9J89 - chains A and B of the 4 polymer chains in the assembly; structure by X-ray diffraction, 1.58 A resolution.

Chain A:
Molecule: Z-DNA-binding protein 1
Organism: Homo sapiens
UniProtKB: Q9H171 (ZBP1_HUMAN); residue numbers follow UniProt; this construct covers 7-70
Sequence (64 residues; numbered 7 to 70; the number before each row is that of its first residue):
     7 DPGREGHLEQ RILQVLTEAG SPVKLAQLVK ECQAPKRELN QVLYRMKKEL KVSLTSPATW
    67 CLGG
Not modelled in the structure: 70

Chain B:
Molecule: 6-nt RNA strand
Sequence (6 nucleotides; numbered 1 to 6; the number before each row is that of its first residue):
     1 UGCGUG

How chain A and chain B interact:
Residue-residue contacts - 15 pairs, chain A then chain B:
  Leu31(A) with C3(B), phosphate contact
  Lys42(A) with C3(B), hydrogen bond to the sugar; G4(B), salt bridge to the phosphate
  Arg43(A) with G4(B), phosphate contact; U5(B), salt bridge to the phosphate; G6(B), salt bridge to the phosphate
  Asn46(A) with C3(B), hydrogen bond to the phosphate; G4(B), hydrogen bond to the phosphate
  Gln47(A) with G4(B), phosphate contact; U5(B), hydrogen bond to the phosphate
  Tyr50(A) with G2(B), phosphate contact; C3(B), hydrogen bond to the phosphate; G4(B), base contact
  Pro63(A) with G2(B), sugar contact
  Ala64(A) with G2(B), phosphate contact

Overview:
The interface between chain A and chain B involves 8 residues on one side and 5 on the other; the contacts
include 5 hydrogen bonds and 3 salt bridges. Among the polar pairs are Lys42(A)-C3(B), Asn46(A)-C3(B) and
Asn46(A)-G4(B).
Chain A is Z-DNA-binding protein 1 (Homo sapiens) and chain B is a 6-nt RNA strand; the structure, zbp1
nucleic acid complex, was determined by X-ray diffraction together with 9J8G from the same study.
